PDB entry 2IDH | X-ray diffraction, 2.28 A resolution | chain A

Chain A:
Protein: Amyloid beta A4 protein-binding family B member 1
Source organism: Homo sapiens
Notes: fragment: WW domain
UniProtKB: O00213 (APBB1_HUMAN); numbering as in UniProt (aligned over 253-289)
Chain sequence (38 residues; row label = number of the first residue in the row):
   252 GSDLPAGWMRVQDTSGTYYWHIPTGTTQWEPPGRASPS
Not modelled in the structure: 252-253, 284-289
Sequence notes: expression tag (252)
Swiss-Prot annotation at these positions:
  - mutagenesis: Tyr269 to Trp271 (Impairs transcriptional activation and inhibits binding to ABL1), Tyr269 (Y269F: No effect on phosphorylation by ABL1), Tyr270 (Y270F: No effect on phosphorylation by ABL1)
What the authors report for this chain:
  - conformationally variable residues (side-chain flip): Tyr269, Trp271
  - binding site for tetraethylene glycol: Tyr269, Trp271
  - contacts within the chain: Trp259-Pro283 (hydrophobic contact), Tyr270-Pro282 (hydrophobic contact), His272-Pro274 (hydrophobic contact)

Summary:
Curated annotation (UniProt) lists 3 mutagenesis sites. From the paper: a binding site for tetraethylene
glycol at Tyr269 and Trp271; conformational variability at Tyr269 and Trp271.
Chain A is Amyloid beta A4 protein-binding family B member 1 (Homo sapiens); the structure, Crystal Structure
of human FE65 WW domain, was determined by X-ray diffraction together with 2HO2 and 2OEI from the same study.
